Entry 6C7A (X-ray diffraction, 1.05 A resolution); this record covers chain A.

== Chain A ==
Name: Beta-lactamase Toho-1
Organism: Escherichia coli
Notes: EC 3.5.2.6
UniProtKB: Q47066 (BLT1_ECOLX); residues 28-287 here correspond to UniProt positions 32-291 (UniProt number = residue number + 4)
Sequence (261 residues; each row starts with the number of its first residue):
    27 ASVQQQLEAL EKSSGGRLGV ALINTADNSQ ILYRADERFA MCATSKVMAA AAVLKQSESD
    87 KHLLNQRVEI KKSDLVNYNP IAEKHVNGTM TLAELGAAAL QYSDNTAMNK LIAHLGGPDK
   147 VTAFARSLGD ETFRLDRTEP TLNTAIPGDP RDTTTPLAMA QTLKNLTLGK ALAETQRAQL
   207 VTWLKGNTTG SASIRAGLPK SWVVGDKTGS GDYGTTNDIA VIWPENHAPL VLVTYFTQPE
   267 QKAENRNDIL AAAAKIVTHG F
Differences from the reference sequence: expression tag (27); conflict Ala69 (Ser73 in Q47066), Asn271 (Arg275 in Q47066), Asn273 (Arg277 in Q47066)
Swiss-Prot annotation at these positions:
  - binding site (substrate): Lys233 to Gly235

== In short ==
From UniProt: 3 substrate-binding residues.
Chain A is Beta-lactamase Toho-1 (Escherichia coli); the structure, Conformational Changes in a Class A Beta
lactamase that Prime it for Catalysis, was determined by X-ray diffraction, deposited together with 6C79.
